PDB entry 7YF6 | X-ray diffraction, 2.01 A resolution | chains B and C of the 3 polymer chains in the assembly

[Chain B]
Name: Protease
Source organism: Human immunodeficiency virus 1
UniProt: Q9WFL7 (Q9WFL7_9HIV1); residues 1-99 here correspond to UniProt positions 7-105 (UniProt number = residue number + 6)
Chain sequence (99 residues; numbered 1 to 99; the number before each row is that of its first residue):
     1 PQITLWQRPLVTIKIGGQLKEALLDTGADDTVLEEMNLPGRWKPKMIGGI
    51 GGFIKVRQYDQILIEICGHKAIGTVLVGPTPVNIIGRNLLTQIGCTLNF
Residues lining bound ligands: Mg2+ (MG): Val11, Thr12, Cys67
Reported in the primary citation:
  - binding site for Macrocyclic Peptide (chain C): Arg8, Asp25, Asp29, Ile50, Ile54, Pro81

[Chain C]
Name: Macrocyclic Peptide
Chain sequence (9 residues; row label = number of the first residue in the row):
     1 FVPVLWLFX
Modified / non-standard residues: Phe8 (N-methylphenylalanine; MEA); ESD ((2-amino-ethylsulfanyl)-acetic acid) at position 9

[Chain B / chain C interface]
Contacting residue pairs (19; chain B residue first):
  Asp25(B) - Val4(C)
  Gly27(B) - Phe1(C)
  Gly27(B) - Pro3(C)
  Ala28(B) - Phe1(C)
  Asp29(B) - Phe1(C)  hydrogen bond (backbone-backbone)
  Asp30(B) - Phe1(C)  hydrogen bond (side chain-backbone)
  Asp30(B) - ESD_9(C)
  Val32(B) - Val2(C)  hydrophobic
  Lys45(B) - ESD_9(C)
  Ile47(B) - Leu7(C)  hydrophobic
  Ile47(B) - ESD_9(C)
  Gly48(B) - Phe8(C)
  Gly49(B) - Trp6(C)
  Gly49(B) - Leu7(C)
  Ile50(B) - Trp6(C)  hydrophobic
  Thr80(B) - Leu5(C)
  Pro81(B) - Leu5(C)  hydrophobic
  Val82(B) - Leu5(C)  hydrophobic
  Ile84(B) - Val2(C)  hydrophobic
Also at the interface, not in a pair above, chain B (17 interface residues in all): Ile54, Leu76
From the paper, about this interface:
  - pairs named by the authors: Asp29(B)-Phe1(C) (backbone contact)
  - interface residues, chain B: Asp25(B)

[Summary]
17 residues of chain B face 9 of chain C across their interface, with 2 hydrogen bonds. Polar contacts include
Asp30(B)-Phe1(C) and Asp29(B)-Phe1(C). The authors report a backbone contact between Asp29(B) and Phe1(C).
From the paper: a binding site for Macrocyclic Peptide (chain C) at Arg8(B), Asp25(B) and Asp29(B) among
others; the interface residue Asp25(B).
Chain B is Protease (Human immunodeficiency virus 1) and chain C is Macrocyclic Peptide; the structure,
Crystal structure of HIV-1 protease in complex with macrocyclic peptide, was determined by X-ray diffraction.
